3DZY - chains A and D of the 6 polymer chains in the assembly; structure by X-ray diffraction, 3.10 A resolution.

== Chain A ==
Molecule: Retinoic acid receptor RXR-alpha
Source organism: Homo sapiens
Reference sequence: P19793 (RXRA_HUMAN); residues 11-462 here = UniProt positions 11-462
Sequence (467 residues; numbered -4 to 462; the number before each row is that of its first residue; numbers below 1 keep their minus sign (Met-4 is residue -4)):
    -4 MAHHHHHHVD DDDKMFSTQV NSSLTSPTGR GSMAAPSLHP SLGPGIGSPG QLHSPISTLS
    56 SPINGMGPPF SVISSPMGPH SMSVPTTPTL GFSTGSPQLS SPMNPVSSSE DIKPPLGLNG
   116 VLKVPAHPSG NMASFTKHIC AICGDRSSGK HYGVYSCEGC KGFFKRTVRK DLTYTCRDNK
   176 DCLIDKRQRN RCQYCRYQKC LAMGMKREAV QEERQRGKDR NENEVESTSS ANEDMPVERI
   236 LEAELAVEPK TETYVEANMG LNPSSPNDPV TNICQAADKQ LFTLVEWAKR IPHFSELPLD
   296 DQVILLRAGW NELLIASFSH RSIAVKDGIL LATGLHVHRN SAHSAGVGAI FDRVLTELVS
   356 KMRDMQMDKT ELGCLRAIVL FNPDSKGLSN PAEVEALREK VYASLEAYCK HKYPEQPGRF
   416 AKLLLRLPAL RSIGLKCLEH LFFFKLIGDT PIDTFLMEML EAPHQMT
Not modelled in the structure: -4 to 131, 242-263, 456-462
Construct notes: expression tag (-4 to 10)
Bound ions: Zn2+ site 1: Cys135, Cys138, Cys152, Cys155; Zn2+ site 2: Cys171, Cys177, Cys187, Cys190
Residues lining bound ligands: (9cis)-retinoic acid (9CR): Val265, Ile268, Ala271, Ala272, Gln275, Trp305, Asn306, Leu309, Ser312, Phe313, Arg316, Leu326, Ala327, Val342, Ile345, Phe346, Val349, Cys432, His435, Leu436
UniProt features mapped onto this chain:
  - DNA-binding region: Cys135 to Met200 (Nuclear receptor)
  - zinc finger (NR C4-type): Cys135 to Cys155, Cys171 to Cys195
  - region: Lys160 to Lys165 (Nuclear localization signal), Lys201 to Ser224 (Hinge), Arg348 to Gly368 (Required for nuclear export)
  - binding site (Zn(2+)): Cys135, Cys138, Cys152, Cys155, Cys171, Cys177, Cys187, Cys190
  - binding site (9-cis-retinoate): Arg316, Ala327
  - binding site (all-trans-retinoate): Arg316, Ala327
  - modified residue: Ser21 (Phosphoserine), Ser27 (Phosphoserine), Ser56 (Phosphoserine), Ser70 (Phosphoserine), Thr82 (Phosphothreonine), Ser129 (Phosphoserine), Lys145 (N6-acetyllysine), Ser259 (Phosphoserine), Ser260 (Phosphoserine)
  - cross-link: Lys108 (Glycyl lysine isopeptide (Lys-Gly) (interchain with G-Cter in SUMO))
  - mutagenesis: Ser27 (S27A: Abolishes phosphorylation. No change in increase of RARA-mediated transcriptional activity; S27A: Increase in RARA-mediated transcriptional activity), His133 to Lys156 (Abolishes acetylation by EP300), Lys145 (K145R: Abolishes acetylation by EP300, DNA binding and transcriptional activity. Impairs interaction with EP300), Phe158 to Phe159 (Abolishes nuclear export), Lys160 to Lys165 (Abolishes nuclear localization and transcriptional activity), Gln206 to Asn216 (No impact on acetylation by EP300), Val280 (V280A: Abolished ubiquitination and degradation by UBR5), Glu352 to Thr462 (No impact on acetylation by EP300), Met357 to Met360 (Abolishes nuclear export), Leu418 to Leu430 (Abolishes nuclear localization), Glu434 (E434N/Q/K/A: As a heterodimer with NR1H4, impairs interaction with coactivator NCOA1. Impairs transcriptional activity)

== Chain D ==
Molecule: Peroxisome proliferator-activated receptor gamma
Source organism: Homo sapiens
Reference sequence: P37231 (PPARG_HUMAN); residues 74-477 here correspond to UniProt positions 102-505 (UniProt number = residue number + 28)
Sequence (419 residues; each row starts with the number of its first residue):
    59 MAHHHHHHVD DDDKMYQSAI KVEPASPPYY SEKTQLYNKP HEEPSNSLMA IECRVCGDKA
   119 SGFHYGVHAC EGCKGFFRRT IRLKLIYDRC DLNCRIHKKS RNKCQYCRFQ KCLAVGMSHN
   179 AIRFGRMPQA EKEKLLAEIS SDIDQLNPES ADLRALAKHL YDSYIKSFPL TKAKARAILT
   239 GKTTDKSPFV IYDMNSLMMG EDKIKFKHIT PLQEQSKEVA IRIFQGCQFR SVEAVQEITE
   299 YAKSIPGFVN LDLNDQVTLL KYGVHEIIYT MLASLMNKDG VLISEGQGFM TREFLKSLRK
   359 PFGDFMEPKF EFAVKFNALE LDDSDLAIFI AVIILSGDRP GLLNVKPIED IQDNLLQALE
   419 LQLKLNHPES SQLFAKLLQK MTDLRQIVTE HVQLLQVIKK TETDMSLHPL LQEIYKDLY
Not modelled in the structure: 59-107, 260-275
Construct notes: expression tag (59-73)
Bound ions: Zn2+ site 1: Cys111, Cys114, Cys128, Cys131; Zn2+ site 2: Cys148, Cys152, Cys162, Cys165
Residues lining bound ligands: brl49653 (BRL; 2,4-thiazolidiinedione, 5-[[4-[2-(methyl-2-pyridinylamino)ethoxy]phenyl]methyl]-(9cl)): Ile281, Phe282, Gly284, Cys285, Gln286, Arg288, Ser289, His323, Ile326, Tyr327, Leu330, Val339, Ile341, Met348, Leu353, Phe363, Met364, His449, Leu453, Leu469, Tyr473
UniProt features mapped onto this chain:
  - DNA-binding region: Ala108 to Phe182 (Nuclear receptor)
  - zinc finger (NR C4-type): Cys111 to Cys131, Cys148 to Cys170
  - motif: Pro467 to Asp475 (9aaTAD)
  - binding site (rosiglitazone): Gln286 to Ser289, His323, His449, Tyr473
  - modified residue: Ser84 (Phosphoserine)
  - cross-link: Lys224 (Glycyl lysine isopeptide (Lys-Gly) (interchain with G-Cter in ubiquitin))
What the authors report for this chain:
  - mutagenesis - F347A: decreased binding to PPRE
  - mutagenesis - F347A: abolished binding to brl49653
  - mutagenesis - F347A: decreased signaling in response to rosiglitazone

== Chain A / chain D interface ==
Pairs across the interface (56; chain A residue first):
  Asp166(A) - Lys336(D)  salt bridge
  Tyr189(A) - Glu351(D)  hydrogen bond
  Tyr192(A) - Asp337(D)  hydrogen bond
  Gln193(A) - Glu351(D)
  Leu196(A) - Val248(D)
  Leu196(A) - Asp337(D)
  Ala197(A) - Val248(D)
  Ala197(A) - Tyr250(D)  hydrophobic
  Lys201(A) - Leu237(D)
  Lys201(A) - Gly239(D)
  Arg202(A) - Lys336(D)
  Arg202(A) - Asp337(D)  salt bridge
  Glu203(A) - Leu237(D)
  Glu203(A) - Thr238(D)
  Glu203(A) - Asn335(D)  hydrogen bond
  Glu207(A) - Lys157(D)
  Glu208(A) - Lys161(D)
  Arg209(A) - Asn160(D)  hydrogen bond
  Arg209(A) - Lys161(D)
  Lys213(A) - Cys152(D)
  Lys213(A) - Arg153(D)
  Lys213(A) - Ser158(D)
  Lys213(A) - Lys161(D)
  Arg348(A) - Tyr477(D)
  Glu352(A) - Asp396(D)
  Lys356(A) - Gly395(D)
  Lys356(A) - Val403(D)
  Lys356(A) - Glu407(D)
  Asp379(A) - Lys373(D)
  Arg393(A) - Gln437(D)
  Glu394(A) - Ser429(D)
  Glu394(A) - Gln430(D)
  Glu394(A) - Lys434(D)
  Tyr397(A) - Gln430(D)  hydrogen bond (backbone-side chain)
  Tyr397(A) - Ala433(D)  hydrophobic
  Tyr397(A) - Gln437(D)  hydrogen bond
  Ala398(A) - Gln430(D)
  Glu401(A) - Gln430(D)  hydrogen bond
  Phe415(A) - Ala433(D)  hydrophobic
  Ala416(A) - Leu414(D)  hydrophobic
  Ala416(A) - Phe432(D)  hydrophobic
  Ala416(A) - Leu436(D)  hydrophobic
  Leu420(A) - Leu414(D)  hydrophobic
  Arg421(A) - Asp396(D)
  Leu422(A) - Thr440(D)
  Pro423(A) - Met439(D)
  Pro423(A) - Thr440(D)
  Pro423(A) - Arg443(D)
  Ala424(A) - Arg443(D)
  Arg426(A) - Thr440(D)  hydrogen bond
  Arg426(A) - Gln444(D)
  Ser427(A) - Arg443(D)
  Ser427(A) - Thr447(D)
  Leu430(A) - Gln444(D)
  Leu430(A) - Thr447(D)
  Leu430(A) - Glu448(D)
Also at the interface, not in a pair above, chain A (38 interface residues in all): Gly199, Arg211, Ile373, Glu390, Leu419, Glu434
Also at the interface, not in a pair above, chain D (41 interface residues in all): Arg234, Ile236, Ser245, Gln410, Asp441, Gln451
From the paper, about this interface:
  - pairs named by the authors: Arg209(A)-Asn160(D)
  - interface residues, chain D: Asn160(D), Leu333(D), Asn335(D), Lys434(D)

== In short ==
Chain A and chain D form an interface of 38 and 41 residues respectively; the contacts include 8 hydrogen
bonds and 2 salt bridges. Polar contacts include Asp166(A)-Lys336(D), Arg202(A)-Asp337(D) and
Tyr189(A)-Glu351(D). The authors report a contact between Arg209(A) and Asn160(D). The paper reports that
F347A of chain D reduces binding to PPRE; interface residues Asn160(D), Leu333(D) and Asn335(D) among others.
Here chain A is Retinoic acid receptor RXR-alpha and chain D is Peroxisome proliferator-activated receptor
gamma, both from Homo sapiens. Entry 3DZY (Intact PPAR gamma - RXR alpha Nuclear Receptor Complex on DNA bound
with Rosiglitazone, 9-cis Retinoic ...) was determined by X-ray diffraction (same publication as 3DZU and
3E00).
